PDB entry 9C82 | electron microscopy, 6.84 A resolution (low resolution: residue-level contacts below are approximate; hydrogen-bond / salt-bridge calls are withheld) | chains D and F of the 5 polymer chains in the assembly

[Chain D]
Name: Beclin-1
Organism: Homo sapiens
Reference sequence: Q14457 (BECN1_HUMAN); residue numbers follow UniProt; this construct covers 1-450
Chain sequence (450 residues; row label = number of the first residue in the row):
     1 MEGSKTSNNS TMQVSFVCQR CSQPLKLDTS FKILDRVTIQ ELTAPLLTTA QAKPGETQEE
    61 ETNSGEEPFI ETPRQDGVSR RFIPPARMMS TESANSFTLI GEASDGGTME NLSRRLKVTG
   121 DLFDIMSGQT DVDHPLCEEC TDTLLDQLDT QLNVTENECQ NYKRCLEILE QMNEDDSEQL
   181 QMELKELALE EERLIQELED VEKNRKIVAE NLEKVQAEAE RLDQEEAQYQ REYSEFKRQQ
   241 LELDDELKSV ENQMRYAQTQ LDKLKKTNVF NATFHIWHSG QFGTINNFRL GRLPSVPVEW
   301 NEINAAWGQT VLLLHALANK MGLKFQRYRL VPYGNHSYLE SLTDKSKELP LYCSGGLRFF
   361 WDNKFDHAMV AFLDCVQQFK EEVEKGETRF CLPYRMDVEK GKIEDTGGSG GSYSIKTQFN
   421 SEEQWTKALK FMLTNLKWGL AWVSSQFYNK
Disordered / not traced: 1-109, 354-362, 450
Curated features (UniProtKB/Swiss-Prot):
  - region: W425 to K450 (Required for membrane-association)
  - motif: T108 to S127 (BH3)
  - modified residue: M1 (N-acetylmethionine), S15 (Phosphoserine), S30 (Phosphoserine), S90 (Phosphoserine), S93 (Phosphoserine), S96 (Phosphoserine), T119 (Phosphothreonine)
  - cross-link (Glycyl lysine isopeptide (Lys-Gly)): K402 (interchain with G-Cter in ubiquitin), K437 (interchain with G-Cter in ubiquitin)

[Chain F]
Name: RB1-inducible coiled-coil protein 1
Organism: Homo sapiens
Reference sequence: Q8TDY2 (RBCC1_HUMAN); residue numbers follow UniProt; this construct covers 1-640
Chain sequence (640 residues; numbered 1 to 640; the number before each row is that of its first residue):
     1 MKLYVFLVNT GTTLTFDTEL TVQTVADLKH AIQSKYKIAI QHQVLVVNGG ECMAADRRVC
    61 TYSAGTDTNP IFLFNKEMIL CDRPPAIPKT TFSTENDMEI KVEESLMMPA VFHTVASRTQ
   121 LALEMYEVAK KLCSFCEGLV HDEHLQHQGW AAIMANLEDC SNSYQKLLFK FESIYSNYLQ
   181 SIEDIKLKLT HLGTAVSVMA KIPLLECLTR HSYRECLGRL DSLPEHEDSE KAEMKRSTEL
   241 VLSPDMPRTT NESLLTSFPK SVEHVSPDTA DAESGKEIRE SCQSTVHQQD ETTIDTKDGD
   301 LPFFNVSLLD WINVQDRPND VESLVRKCFD SMSRLDPRII RPFIAECRQT IAKLDNQNMK
   361 AIKGLEDRLY ALDQMIASCG RLVNEQKELA QGFLANQKRA ENLKDASVLP DLCLSHANQL
   421 MIMLQNHRKL LDIKQKCTTA KQELANNLHV RLKWCCFVML HADQDGEKLQ ALLRLVIELL
   481 ERVKIVEALS TVPQMYCLAV VEVVRRKMFI KHYREWAGAL VKDGKRLYEA EKSKRESFGK
   541 LFRKSFLRNR LFRGLDSWPP SFCTQKPRKF DCELPDISLK DLQFLQSFCP SEVQPFLRVP
   601 LLCDFEPLHQ HVLALHNLVK AAQSLDEMSQ TITDLLSEQK
Disordered / not traced: 205-306, 493-640
Curated features (UniProtKB/Swiss-Prot):
  - motif: K566 to K569 (Nuclear localization signal)
  - modified residue: S222 (Phosphoserine), S229 (Phosphoserine), S237 (Phosphoserine), T238 (Phosphothreonine), S243 (Phosphoserine), S253 (Phosphoserine), S257 (Phosphoserine), S261 (Phosphoserine), S266 (Phosphoserine), S624 (Phosphoserine)
From the paper describing this entry:
  - mutagenesis - V314D, R326D, R334D: decreased binding to ULK1:ATG13
  - mutagenesis - V44D: decreased binding to ATG13

[Chain D / chain F interface]
Pairs across the interface (9; chain D residue first):
  D146(D) with S176(F); N177(F)
  T150(D) with S173(F); S176(F)
  V154(D) with R348(F)
  N157(D) with I344(F); A345(F); R348(F)
  E158(D) with R348(F)
Also at the interface, not in a pair above, chain F (8 interface residues in all): E172, R341
The authors on this interface:
  - interface residues, chain F: K166(F)

[Summary]
5 residues of chain D face 8 of chain F across their interface. From the paper: V314D, R326D and R334D of
chain F reduce binding to ULK1:ATG13; the interface residue K166(F).
Chain D is Beclin-1 and chain F is RB1-inducible coiled-coil protein 1, both from Homo sapiens; the structure,
Structure of human ULK1C:PI3KC3-C1 supercomplex, was determined by electron microscopy.
